Entry 4NIB (X-ray diffraction, 1.40 A resolution); this record covers chains A and B.

# Chain A
Name: Insulin A chain
Notes: engineered mutation(s): G20(DAL), G23(DAL)
UniProt: P01308 (INS_HUMAN); residues 1-21 here correspond to UniProt positions 90-110 (UniProt number = residue number + 89)
Chain sequence (21 residues; numbered 1 to 21; the number before each row is that of its first residue):
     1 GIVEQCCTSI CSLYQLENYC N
Disulfide bonds: Cys-6/Cys-11

# Chain B
Name: Insulin B chain
UniProt: P01308 (INS_HUMAN); residues 1-30 here correspond to UniProt positions 25-54 (UniProt number = residue number + 24)
Chain sequence (30 residues; row label = number of the first residue in the row):
     1 FVNQHLCGSH LVEALYLVCA ERAFFYTPKT
Modified / non-standard residues: Ala-20 (D-alanine; DAL); Ala-23 (D-alanine; DAL)
Construct notes: engineered mutation Ala-20 (Gly44 in P01308), Ala-23 (Gly47 in P01308)

# Interface between chain A and chain B
Residue-residue contacts (38; chain A residue first):
  Ile-2(A) / Leu-11(B)  hydrophobic
  Ile-2(A) / Leu-15(B)  hydrophobic
  Ile-2(A) / Tyr-26(B)  hydrophobic
  Val-3(A) / Pro-28(B)  hydrophobic
  Glu-4(A) / Thr-30(B)
  Cys-6(A) / Gln-4(B)
  Cys-6(A) / His-5(B)
  Cys-6(A) / Leu-6(B)  hydrogen bond (backbone-backbone)
  Cys-6(A) / Leu-11(B)  hydrophobic
  Cys-7(A) / His-5(B)
  Cys-7(A) / Leu-6(B)
  Cys-7(A) / Cys-7(B)  disulfide
  Thr-8(A) / His-5(B)
  Ser-9(A) / His-5(B)
  Ile-10(A) / Asn-3(B)
  Ile-10(A) / Gln-4(B)
  Ile-10(A) / His-5(B)
  Cys-11(A) / Val-2(B)
  Cys-11(A) / Asn-3(B)
  Cys-11(A) / Gln-4(B)  hydrogen bond (backbone-backbone)
  Ser-12(A) / Val-2(B)
  Ser-12(A) / Asn-3(B)
  Leu-13(A) / Val-2(B)
  Leu-13(A) / Val-18(B)  hydrophobic
  Leu-16(A) / Val-2(B)  hydrophobic
  Leu-16(A) / Leu-11(B)  hydrophobic
  Leu-16(A) / Leu-15(B)
  Glu-17(A) / Val-18(B)
  Glu-17(A) / Arg-22(B)  salt bridge
  Tyr-19(A) / Leu-15(B)  hydrophobic
  Tyr-19(A) / Phe-24(B)
  Tyr-19(A) / Phe-25(B)  hydrogen bond (backbone-backbone)
  Cys-20(A) / Cys-19(B)  disulfide
  Cys-20(A) / Arg-22(B)
  Cys-20(A) / Ala-23(B)
  Asn-21(A) / Arg-22(B)  hydrogen bond (side chain-backbone)
  Asn-21(A) / Ala-23(B)  hydrogen bond (backbone-backbone)
  Asn-21(A) / Phe-24(B)
Also at the interface, not in a pair above, chain A (18 interface residues in all): Gly-1, Asn-18
Also at the interface, not in a pair above, chain B (19 interface residues in all): Ala-14, Thr-27
Cross-chain cystine bridges: Cys-7(A)/Cys-7(B), Cys-20(A)/Cys-19(B)

# Overview
The interface between chain A and chain B involves 18 residues on one side and 19 on the other; the contacts
include 2 disulfide bonds, 5 hydrogen bonds and 1 salt bridge. Polar contacts include Glu-17(A)/Arg-22(B),
Asn-21(A)/Arg-22(B) and Cys-6(A)/Leu-6(B).
Here chain A is Insulin A chain and chain B is Insulin B chain. Entry 4NIB (Crystal structure of human insulin
mutant B20 D-ala, B23 D-ala) was determined by X-ray diffraction.
